PDB entry 5ZEU | electron microscopy, 3.70 A resolution | chains a and t of the 22 polymer chains in the assembly

Chain a:
Molecule: 16S rRNA
Source organism: Mycobacterium smegmatis (strain ATCC 700084 / mc(2)155)
Sequence (1528 nucleotides; numbered 1 to 1528; the number before each row is that of its first residue):
     1 UUUUUGUUUG GAGAGUUUGA UCCUGGCUCA GGACGAACGC UGGCGGCGUG CUUAACACAU
    61 GCAAGUCGAA CGGAAAGGCC CUUUCGGGGG UACUCGAGUG GCGAACGGGU GAGUAACACG
   121 UGGGUGAUCU GCCCUGCACU UUGGGAUAAG CCUGGGAAAC UGGGUCUAAU ACCGAAUACA
   181 CCCUGCUGGU CGCAUGGCCU GGUAGGGGAA AGCUUUUGCG GUGUGGGAUG GGCCCGCGGC
   241 CUAUCAGCUU GUUGGUGGGG UGAUGGCCUA CCAAGGCGAC GACGGGUAGC CGGCCUGAGA
   301 GGGUGACCGG CCACACUGGG ACUGAGAUAC GGCCCAGACU CCUACGGGAG GCAGCAGUGG
   361 GGAAUAUUGC ACAAUGGGCG CAAGCCUGAU GCAGCGACGC CGCGUGAGGG AUGACGGCCU
   421 UCGGGUUGUA AACCUCUUUC AGCACAGACG AAGCGCAAGU GACGGUAUGU GCAGAAGAAG
   481 GACCGGCCAA CUACGUGCCA GCAGCCGCGG UAAUACGUAG GGUCCGAGCG UUGUCCGGAA
   541 UUACUGGGCG UAAAGAGCUC GUAGGUGGUU UGUCGCGUUG UUCGUGAAAA CUCACAGCUU
   601 AACUGUGGGC GUGCGGGCGA UACGGGCAGA CUAGAGUACU GCAGGGGAGA CUGGAAUUCC
   661 UGGUGUAGCG GUGGAAUGCG CAGAUAUCAG GAGGAACACC GGUGGCGAAG GCGGGUCUCU
   721 GGGCAGUAAC UGACGCUGAG GAGCGAAAGC GUGGGGAGCG AACAGGAUUA GAUACCCUGG
   781 UAGUCCACGC CGUAAACGGU GGGUACUAGG UGUGGGUUUC CUUCCUUGGG AUCCGUGCCG
   841 UAGCUAACGC AUUAAGUACC CCGCCUGGGG AGUACGGCCG CAAGGCUAAA ACUCAAAGGA
   901 AUUGACGGGG GCCCGCACAA GCGGCGGAGC AUGUGGAUUA AUUCGAUGCA ACGCGAAGAA
   961 CCUUACCUGG GUUUGACAUG CACAGGACGC CGGCAGAGAU GUCGGUUCCC UUGUGGCCUG
  1021 UGUGCAGGUG GUGCAUGGCU GUCGUCAGCU CGUGUCGUGA GAUGUUGGGU UAAGUCCCGC
  1081 AACGAGCGCA ACCCUUGUCU CAUGUUGCCA GCACGUUAUG GUGGGGACUC GUGAGAGACU
  1141 GCCGGGGUCA ACUCGGAGGA AGGUGGGGAU GACGUCAAGU CAUCAUGCCC CUUAUGUCCA
  1201 GGGCUUCACA CAUGCUACAA UGGCCGGUAC AAAGGGCUGC GAUGCCGUGA GGUGGAGCGA
  1261 AUCCUUUCAA AGCCGGUCUC AGUUCGGAUC GGGGUCUGCA ACUCGACCCC GUGAAGUCGG
  1321 AGUCGCUAGU AAUCGCAGAU CAGCAACGCU GCGGUGAAUA CGUUCCCGGG CCUUGUACAC
  1381 ACCGCCCGUC ACGUCAUGAA AGUCGGUAAC ACCCGAAGCC GGUGGCCUAA CCCUUGUGGA
  1441 GGGAGCCGUC GAAGGUGGGA UCGGCGAUUG GGACGAAGUC GUAACAAGGU AGCCGUACCG
  1501 GAAGGUGCGG CUGGAUCACC UCCUUUCU
Not modelled in the structure: 1-8, 823-826, 1519-1528

Chain t:
Molecule: 30S ribosomal protein S20
Source organism: Mycobacterium smegmatis (strain ATCC 700084 / mc(2)155)
UniProtKB: A0R102 (RS20_MYCS2); residues 1-86 here = UniProt positions 1-86
Chain sequence (86 residues; each row starts with the number of its first residue):
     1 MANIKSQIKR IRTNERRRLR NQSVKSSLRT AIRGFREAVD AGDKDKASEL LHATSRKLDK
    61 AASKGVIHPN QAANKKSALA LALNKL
Not modelled in the structure: 1-2

Interface between chain a and chain t:
Pairs across the interface - 63 pairs, chain a then chain t:
  A64(a) - Lys5(t)  sugar contact
  G65(a) - Ser6(t)  phosphate contact
  G100(a) - Arg16(t)  salt bridge to the phosphate
  G101(a) - Arg16(t)  salt bridge to the phosphate
  G101(a) - Arg17(t)  salt bridge to the phosphate
  G103(a) - Arg10(t)  hydrogen bond to the base
  A104(a) - Arg10(t)  hydrogen bond to the base
  C129(a) - Asn70(t)  hydrogen bond to the phosphate
  C173(a) - Arg20(t)  salt bridge to the phosphate
  A175(a) - Arg56(t)  salt bridge to the phosphate
  C182(a) - Lys76(t)  hydrogen bond to the sugar
  C183(a) - Lys76(t)  sugar contact
  C183(a) - Ala80(t)  sugar contact
  U184(a) - Ser77(t)  hydrogen bond to the phosphate
  U184(a) - Ala80(t)  sugar contact
  U184(a) - Asn84(t)  hydrogen bond to the phosphate
  G185(a) - Asn84(t)  hydrogen bond to the phosphate
  G206(a) - His52(t)  hydrogen bond to the sugar
  G207(a) - His52(t)  salt bridge to the phosphate
  G207(a) - Arg56(t)  sugar contact
  G207(a) - Asp59(t)  base contact
  G207(a) - Lys60(t)  phosphate contact
  G208(a) - Asp59(t)  hydrogen bond to the sugar
  G208(a) - Lys60(t)  salt bridge to the phosphate
  A209(a) - Lys60(t)  salt bridge to the phosphate
  A209(a) - Ser63(t)  phosphate contact
  A210(a) - Lys64(t)  salt bridge to the phosphate
  G259(a) - Ala78(t)  phosphate contact
  G260(a) - Lys75(t)  salt bridge to the phosphate
  U261(a) - Gln71(t)  hydrogen bond to the phosphate
  U261(a) - Asn74(t)  hydrogen bond to the base
  G262(a) - His68(t)  salt bridge to the phosphate
  G262(a) - Asn70(t)  hydrogen bond to the sugar
  G262(a) - Gln71(t)  phosphate contact
  A263(a) - Asn70(t)  phosphate contact
  A263(a) - Asn74(t)  phosphate contact
  C322(a) - Arg18(t)  sugar contact
  C322(a) - Lys25(t)  salt bridge to the phosphate
  U323(a) - Asn14(t)  hydrogen bond to the sugar
  U323(a) - Arg17(t)  phosphate contact
  U323(a) - Arg18(t)  sugar contact
  U323(a) - Asn21(t)  hydrogen bond to the phosphate
  G324(a) - Arg17(t)  salt bridge to the phosphate
  G324(a) - Asn21(t)  hydrogen bond to the phosphate
  G326(a) - His68(t)  salt bridge to the phosphate
  G331(a) - Lys5(t)  hydrogen bond to the base
  G332(a) - Asn3(t)  phosphate contact
  G332(a) - Ile4(t)  phosphate contact
  G332(a) - Lys5(t)  hydrogen bond to the phosphate
  G332(a) - Gln7(t)  sugar contact
  G332(a) - Ile11(t)  sugar contact
  C333(a) - Asn3(t)  phosphate contact
  C333(a) - Ile11(t)  sugar contact
  A349(a) - Asn3(t)  phosphate contact
  G350(a) - Asn3(t)  hydrogen bond to the phosphate
  C1419(a) - Arg18(t)  salt bridge to the phosphate
  C1420(a) - Arg29(t)  salt bridge to the phosphate
  G1421(a) - Arg29(t)  salt bridge to the phosphate
  G1422(a) - Arg33(t)  salt bridge to the phosphate
  U1423(a) - Arg33(t)  salt bridge to the phosphate
  G1442(a) - Ser27(t)  phosphate contact
  G1442(a) - Thr30(t)  hydrogen bond to the phosphate
  G1443(a) - Ser26(t)  hydrogen bond to the phosphate
Other interface residues (no listed pair), chain a (51 interface residues in all): U66, U99, C102, U128, A171, C172, A321, A325, A329, G351, G1441, A1444
Other interface residues (no listed pair), chain t (43 interface residues in all): Lys9, Arg12, Thr13, Gln22, Ser23, Ser55, Gly65, Ala73

Summary:
51 residues of chain a face 43 of chain t across their interface, with 20 hydrogen bonds and 19 salt bridges.
Polar pairs include G103(a)-Arg10(t), A104(a)-Arg10(t) and U261(a)-Asn74(t).
Chain a is 16S rRNA and chain t is 30S ribosomal protein S20, both from Mycobacterium smegmatis (strain ATCC
700084 / mc(2)155); the structure, M. smegmatis P/P state 30S ribosomal subunit, was determined by electron
microscopy (same publication as 5ZEB, 5ZEP, 5ZET and 5ZEY).
